Entry 7QO3 (electron microscopy, 6.10 A resolution (low resolution: residue-level contacts below are approximate; hydrogen-bond / salt-bridge calls are withheld)); this record covers chains m and 2 of the 41 polymer chains in the assembly.

Chain m:
Molecule: Proteasome subunit beta type-6
Organism: Saccharomyces cerevisiae
UniProtKB: P23724 (PSB6_YEAST); residues -10 to 230 here correspond to UniProt positions 1-241 (UniProt number = residue number + 11)
Sequence (241 residues; each row starts with the number of its first residue; numbers below 1 keep their minus sign (Met-10 is residue -10)):
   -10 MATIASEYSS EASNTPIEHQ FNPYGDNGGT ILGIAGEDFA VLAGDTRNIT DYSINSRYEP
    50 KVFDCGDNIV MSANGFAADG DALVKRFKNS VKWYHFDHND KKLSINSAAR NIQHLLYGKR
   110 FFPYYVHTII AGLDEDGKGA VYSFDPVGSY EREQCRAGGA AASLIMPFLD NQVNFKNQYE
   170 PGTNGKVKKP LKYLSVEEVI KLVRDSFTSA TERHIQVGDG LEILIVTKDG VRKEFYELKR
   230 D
Unresolved in the structure: -10 to 8

Chain 2:
Molecule: Proteasome subunit beta type-2
Organism: Saccharomyces cerevisiae
Notes: EC 3.4.25.1
UniProtKB: P25043 (PSB2_YEAST); numbering as in UniProt (aligned over 1-261)
Sequence (261 residues; row label = number of the first residue in the row):
     1 MAGLSFDNYQ RNNFLAENSH TQPKATSTGT TIVGVKFNNG VVIAADTRST QGPIVADKNC
    61 AKLHRISPKI WCAGAGTAAD TEAVTQLIGS NIELHSLYTS REPRVVSALQ MLKQHLFKYQ
   121 GHIGAYLIVA GVDPTGSHLF SIHAHGSTDV GYYLSLGSGS LAAMAVLESH WKQDLTKEEA
   181 IKLASDAIQA GIWNDLGSGS NVDVCVMEIG KDAEYLRNYL TPNVREEKQK SYKFPRGTTA
   241 VLKESIVNIC DIQEEQVDIT A
Unresolved in the structure: 1-29, 256-261
Curated features (UniProtKB/Swiss-Prot):
  - active site: Thr30 (Nucleophile)

Interface between chain m and chain 2:
Residue-residue contacts - 60 pairs, chain m then chain 2:
  Arg36(m) - Leu196(2)
  Ile38(m) - Leu196(2)
  Asp40(m) - Leu196(2)
  Tyr41(m) - Asn194(2)
  Tyr41(m) - Asp195(2)
  Tyr41(m) - Leu196(2)
  Ser42(m) - Leu196(2)
  Ile43(m) - Trp193(2)
  Ile43(m) - Asn194(2)
  Ile43(m) - Leu196(2)
  Arg46(m) - Trp193(2)
  Arg46(m) - Asn194(2)
  Phe157(m) - Tyr232(2)
  Gln161(m) - Phe234(2)
  Gln167(m) - Phe234(2)
  Gln167(m) - Thr238(2)
  Tyr168(m) - Thr238(2)
  Glu169(m) - Gly237(2)
  Pro170(m) - Pro235(2)
  Pro170(m) - Arg236(2)
  Pro170(m) - Gly237(2)
  Gly171(m) - Arg236(2)
  Asn173(m) - Ala240(2)
  Gly174(m) - Ala240(2)
  Lys190(m) - Gln229(2)
  Leu191(m) - Lys230(2)
  Leu191(m) - Tyr232(2)
  Arg193(m) - Glu226(2)
  Asp194(m) - Lys228(2)
  Asp194(m) - Gln229(2)
  Asp194(m) - Tyr232(2)
  Thr197(m) - Arg225(2)
  Thr197(m) - Glu226(2)
  Ser198(m) - Arg225(2)
  Thr200(m) - Arg48(2)
  Glu201(m) - Arg48(2)
  Glu201(m) - Val55(2)
  Glu201(m) - Lys58(2)
  Arg202(m) - Val55(2)
  Arg202(m) - Ala56(2)
  Arg202(m) - Asp57(2)
  Arg202(m) - Lys58(2)
  His203(m) - Pro53(2)
  His203(m) - Val55(2)
  Ile204(m) - Pro53(2)
  Ile204(m) - Leu196(2)
  Gln205(m) - Pro53(2)
  Glu226(m) - Glu226(2)
  Leu227(m) - Glu226(2)
  Lys228(m) - Asn223(2)
  Lys228(m) - Val224(2)
  Arg229(m) - Ile192(2)
  Arg229(m) - Trp193(2)
  Arg229(m) - Asn223(2)
  Asp230(m) - Arg48(2)
  Asp230(m) - Ile192(2)
  Asp230(m) - Ser198(2)
  Asp230(m) - Gly199(2)
  Asp230(m) - Ser200(2)
  Asp230(m) - Asn223(2)
Interface residues without a listed pair, chain m (34 interface residues in all): Asn166
Interface residues without a listed pair, chain 2 (32 interface residues in all): Thr50, Ile54, Ser158, Val241

In short:
34 residues of chain m and 32 residues of chain 2 are in contact. From UniProt: active-site residue Thr30(2)
on chain 2.
Chain m is Proteasome subunit beta type-6 and chain 2 is Proteasome subunit beta type-2, both from
Saccharomyces cerevisiae; the structure, Structure of the 26S proteasome-Ubp6 complex in the si state (Core
Particle and Lid), was determined by electron microscopy.
